PDB entry 8URW | electron microscopy, 2.79 A resolution | chains C and Z of the 10 polymer chains in the assembly

# Chain C
Molecule: DNA-directed RNA polymerase subunit beta
Organism: Synechococcus elongatus
Notes: EC 2.7.7.6
UniProtKB: Q31N17 (RPOB_SYNE7); numbering as in UniProt (aligned over 1-1100)
Amino-acid sequence (1100 residues; row label = number of the first residue in the row):
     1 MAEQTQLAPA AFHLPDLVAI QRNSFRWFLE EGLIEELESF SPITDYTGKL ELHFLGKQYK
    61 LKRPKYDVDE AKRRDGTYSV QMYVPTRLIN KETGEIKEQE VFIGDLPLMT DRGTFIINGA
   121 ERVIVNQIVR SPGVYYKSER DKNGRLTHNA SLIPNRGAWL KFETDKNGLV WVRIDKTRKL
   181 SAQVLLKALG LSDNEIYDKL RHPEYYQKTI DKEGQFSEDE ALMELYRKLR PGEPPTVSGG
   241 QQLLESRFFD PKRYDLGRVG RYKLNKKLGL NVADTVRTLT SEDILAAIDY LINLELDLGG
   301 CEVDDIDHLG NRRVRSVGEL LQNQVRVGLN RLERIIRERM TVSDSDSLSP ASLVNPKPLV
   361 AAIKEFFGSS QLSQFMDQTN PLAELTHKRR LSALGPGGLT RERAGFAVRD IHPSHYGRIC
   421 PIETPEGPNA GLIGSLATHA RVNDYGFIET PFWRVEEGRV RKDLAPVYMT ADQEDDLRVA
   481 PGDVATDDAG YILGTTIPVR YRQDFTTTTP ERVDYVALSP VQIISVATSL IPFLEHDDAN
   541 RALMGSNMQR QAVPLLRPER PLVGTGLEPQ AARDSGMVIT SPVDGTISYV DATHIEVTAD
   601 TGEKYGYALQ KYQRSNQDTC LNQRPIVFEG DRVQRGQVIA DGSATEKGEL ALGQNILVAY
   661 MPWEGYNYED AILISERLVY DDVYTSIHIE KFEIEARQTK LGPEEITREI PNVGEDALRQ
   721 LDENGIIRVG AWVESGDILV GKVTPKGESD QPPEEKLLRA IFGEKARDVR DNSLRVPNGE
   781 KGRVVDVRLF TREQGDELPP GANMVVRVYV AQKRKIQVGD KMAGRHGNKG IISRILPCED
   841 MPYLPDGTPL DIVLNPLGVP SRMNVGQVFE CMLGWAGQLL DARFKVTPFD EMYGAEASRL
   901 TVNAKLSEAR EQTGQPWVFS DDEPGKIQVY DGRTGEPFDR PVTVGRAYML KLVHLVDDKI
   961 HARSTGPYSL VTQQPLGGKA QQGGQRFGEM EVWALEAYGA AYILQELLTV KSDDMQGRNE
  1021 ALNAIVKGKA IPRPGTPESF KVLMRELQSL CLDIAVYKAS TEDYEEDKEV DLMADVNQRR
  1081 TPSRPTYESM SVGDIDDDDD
Disordered / not traced: 1-9, 1090-1100
Ligand contacts: CTP (cytidine-5'-triphosphate): Arg541, Asp670, Lys829, Arg862

# Chain Z
Molecule: DNA-directed RNA polymerase subunit beta'
Organism: Synechococcus elongatus
Notes: EC 2.7.7.6
UniProtKB: Q31N15 (RPOC2_SYNE7); residue numbers follow UniProt; this construct covers 1-1318
Amino-acid sequence (1318 residues; row label = number of the first residue in the row):
     1 MAEAKSAPIF RNRVIDKKQL KKLIGWTFAH YGTAKTAVVA DDLKALGFRY ATRAGVSISI
    61 DDLKVPGSKA ELLESAEKRI QETEDRYTRG EITEVERFQK VIDTWANTND ELTDRVVKNF
   121 RESDPLNSVY MMAFSGARGN ISQVRQLVGM RGLMANPQGE IIDLPIKTNF REGLTVTEYI
   181 ISSYGARKGL VDTALRTADS GYLTRRLVDV SQDVIIHEVD CGTSRGLFVE AMTDGDRILI
   241 PISQRLLGRV TAEAVLDPST DEVLAEAGQD INEDLANRIE KAGIKKVKVR SPLTCEAARS
   301 VCQKCYGWSL AHAQMVDMGE AVGIIAAQSI GEPGTQLTMR TFHTGGVFTG ETARLLRAPV
   361 AGTIKLGKKA RTRPYRTRHG EEALLAEANF DLVLEGKGRK ETFAILQGST IFVQDGDKVA
   421 AEAILAEVPV SGRTKRTVEK ATKDVATDLA GEIRFQDIVP EEKTDRQGNT TRIAQRGGLL
   481 WVLAGDVYNL LPGAEPTVKN GDRVEVGDVL AETKLTTERG GTVRMGEDNG SSTHREVEII
   541 TASVVLDTAT VKAEASQGRE HYVIETKGGQ RFNLLAAPGT KVTTGHVVAE LIDSRYRTQT
   601 GGLLKYSGVE ISKKGRAKAK QGYEVTKGGT LLWIPEETHE VNKDISLLNV EDGQLVEAGT
   661 EVVKDIFCQT TGIVSVTQNN DILREIVIKP GDVHVLDDPD TAAKYDEGRL VNAGEEVFPG
   721 LTAEQLVWAE AVDGTDGPLL LLRPVQELVI PDEPPVPSQD SSQESSSRSI RLRAVQRLQF
   781 QDGERIKSVE GVDLLRTQLV LESEEGSSQL SADIELLPDS KDPETLRLQL VIIEPVVIRR
   841 DVASDTTHGS THTELRVKDG QKVKPGAVIA CTQIQCKEAG VVRGIQEGSE AVRRLLVERE
   901 RDCVTLDLDV TAATQLQPGS LIVAGTQLVD GIIAPESGEV RAIAPGQLQL RIARPYRVSQ
   961 GAVLHVEDKG LVQRGDNLVL LVFERAKTGD IIQGLPRIEE LLEARKPKEA CILARRPGVA
  1021 HINYSDDDAI DIQVIEADGT QADYPVGPGQ PLIISDGETV DAGQALTDGP ANPHDLLEIY
  1081 YDYFREQLGE DYEAALESLR RVQALLVNEV QSVYQSQGID ISDKHIEVIV RQMTSKVRID
  1141 DGGDTIMLPG ELHELREVYN SNNTMALTGM APAQFTPVLL GITKASLNTN SFISAASFQE
  1201 TTRVLTEAAI EGKSDWLRGL KENVIIGRLI PAGTGFKAYE ESLLTDVDGG YEDRVYDDDL
  1261 ADVVIDDRAA RSYTLNEGRD FSRSMTFAEG ESMILDDGEE LIDDSSASLR NLVDVDED
Disordered / not traced: 1-2, 1238-1318
Ion coordination: Zn2+: Cys221, Cys295, Cys302, Cys305
Ligand contacts: CTP (cytidine-5'-triphosphate): Arg138, Gln336, Met339, Phe342, His343
What the authors report for this chain:
  - binding site for CTP: Met339, His343

# Chain C / chain Z interface
Contacting residue pairs (91):
  Arg140(C) - Asp444(Z)  salt bridge
  Arg145(C) - Asn469(Z)
  Lys166(C) - Gln467(Z)
  His202(C) - Leu491(Z)
  Glu204(C) - Leu491(Z)
  Phe406(C) - Gln158(Z)
  Phe406(C) - Leu195(Z)  hydrophobic
  Phe406(C) - Arg196(Z)
  Arg409(C) - Arg187(Z)  hydrogen bond (backbone-side chain)
  Asp410(C) - Pro157(Z)
  Ile411(C) - Tyr184(Z)
  Tyr416(C) - Ile180(Z)
  Tyr416(C) - Tyr184(Z)  hydrogen bond
  Pro421(C) - Arg187(Z)
  Ile422(C) - Tyr179(Z)  hydrophobic
  Thr424(C) - Leu190(Z)
  Pro425(C) - Leu190(Z)
  Gly431(C) - Arg187(Z)
  Asp483(C) - Val176(Z)
  Phe505(C) - Thr177(Z)
  Leu534(C) - Tyr179(Z)
  Glu535(C) - Gly173(Z)
  Glu535(C) - Leu174(Z)  hydrogen bond (backbone-backbone)
  His536(C) - Phe170(Z)  hydrogen bond (side chain-backbone)
  His536(C) - Arg171(Z)
  His536(C) - Glu172(Z)
  His536(C) - Gly173(Z)
  Asp537(C) - Phe170(Z)
  Asp538(C) - Arg151(Z)  salt bridge
  Asp538(C) - Phe170(Z)
  Ala539(C) - Ala186(Z)  hydrophobic
  Asn540(C) - Phe342(Z)
  Ala542(C) - Tyr179(Z)
  Leu543(C) - Leu190(Z)  hydrophobic
  Tyr660(C) - Val56(Z)
  Tyr660(C) - Ser57(Z)  hydrogen bond (backbone-side chain)
  Met661(C) - Val56(Z)
  Pro662(C) - Thr52(Z)
  Pro662(C) - Val56(Z)
  Trp663(C) - Thr52(Z)
  Glu664(C) - Thr52(Z)
  Gly665(C) - Phe48(Z)
  Tyr668(C) - Phe48(Z)  hydrophobic
  Asp670(C) - Arg138(Z)  salt bridge
  Pro856(C) - Val56(Z)
  Leu857(C) - Arg138(Z)
  Pro860(C) - Ile58(Z)  hydrophobic
  Pro860(C) - Met132(Z)  hydrophobic
  Pro860(C) - Leu147(Z)  hydrophobic
  Ser861(C) - Arg138(Z)  hydrogen bond
  Ser861(C) - Gln143(Z)
  Met863(C) - His343(Z)
  Val868(C) - Ile60(Z)  hydrophobic
  Phe869(C) - Ile60(Z)  hydrophobic
  Phe889(C) - Leu174(Z)
  Phe889(C) - Thr175(Z)
  Glu891(C) - Glu172(Z)
  Arg899(C) - Arg171(Z)
  Pro924(C) - Asp61(Z)
  Lys926(C) - Ser59(Z)
  Lys926(C) - Asp62(Z)  salt bridge
  Glu936(C) - Arg53(Z)  hydrogen bond (backbone-side chain)
  Pro937(C) - Arg53(Z)  hydrogen bond (backbone-side chain)
  Phe938(C) - Thr52(Z)
  Phe938(C) - Arg53(Z)
  Asp939(C) - Arg53(Z)  hydrogen bond (backbone-backbone)
  Asp939(C) - Ala54(Z)
  Arg940(C) - Ala54(Z)  hydrogen bond (backbone-backbone)
  Arg940(C) - Gly55(Z)
  Arg940(C) - Leu126(Z)
  Arg940(C) - Ser128(Z)  hydrogen bond
  Arg940(C) - Met131(Z)
  Val942(C) - Gly55(Z)
  Val942(C) - Ser57(Z)
  Thr943(C) - Ser57(Z)  hydrogen bond
  Thr943(C) - Ile58(Z)  hydrogen bond (side chain-backbone)
  Trp993(C) - Val208(Z)
  Trp993(C) - Ile324(Z)
  Glu996(C) - Val1224(Z)
  Ala997(C) - Gln328(Z)
  Gly999(C) - Gly1233(Z)
  Gly999(C) - Thr1234(Z)  hydrogen bond (backbone-backbone)
  Ala1001(C) - Leu1229(Z)  hydrophobic
  Ala1001(C) - Ile1230(Z)  hydrophobic
  Ala1001(C) - Thr1234(Z)  hydrogen bond (backbone-side chain)
  Ala1001(C) - Gly1235(Z)
  Tyr1002(C) - Thr1234(Z)
  Gln1005(C) - Gly1227(Z)
  Leu1008(C) - Val1224(Z)  hydrophobic
  Pro1037(C) - Ile1226(Z)
  Leu1052(C) - Ala1209(Z)  hydrophobic
Interface residues without a listed pair, chain C (85 interface residues in all): Tyr197, Asp297, Glu426, Gly427, Ala430, Pro520, Ile523, Gly858, Val859, Val865, Ala895, Glu896, Gly925, Pro941, Glu989, Ala1000, Leu1004, Thr1009, Gly1035, Thr1036, Phe1040, Leu1047
Interface residues without a listed pair, chain Z (78 interface residues in all): Arg49, Ala51, Ala137, Gln146, Leu164, Ser183, Ala194, Arg205, Ala321, Ile325, Thr344, Gly345, Arg839, His965, Asp976, Asn977, Leu980, Leu1205, Leu1220, Ile1225, Arg1228, Ala1232

# In short
85 residues of chain C and 78 residues of chain Z are in contact; the contacts include 15 hydrogen bonds and 4
salt bridges. Among the polar pairs are Arg140(C)-Asp444(Z), Asp538(C)-Arg151(Z) and Asp670(C)-Arg138(Z). CTP
is bound between chain C and chain Z. The paper reports a binding site for CTP at Met339(Z) and His343(Z).
Chain C is DNA-directed RNA polymerase subunit beta and chain Z is DNA-directed RNA polymerase subunit beta',
both from Synechococcus elongatus; the structure, Cyanobacterial RNA polymerase elongation complex with NusG
and CTP, was determined by electron microscopy (same publication as 8SYI and 8EMB).
